4F7E - chains A and B; structure by X-ray diffraction, 2.40 A resolution.

[Chain A]
Protein: CD1D antigen, d polypeptide
Organism: Bos taurus
UniProtKB: A1L565 (A1L565_BOVIN); residues 1-277 here correspond to UniProt positions 129-405 (UniProt number = residue number + 128)
Sequence (283 residues; row label = number of the first residue in the row):
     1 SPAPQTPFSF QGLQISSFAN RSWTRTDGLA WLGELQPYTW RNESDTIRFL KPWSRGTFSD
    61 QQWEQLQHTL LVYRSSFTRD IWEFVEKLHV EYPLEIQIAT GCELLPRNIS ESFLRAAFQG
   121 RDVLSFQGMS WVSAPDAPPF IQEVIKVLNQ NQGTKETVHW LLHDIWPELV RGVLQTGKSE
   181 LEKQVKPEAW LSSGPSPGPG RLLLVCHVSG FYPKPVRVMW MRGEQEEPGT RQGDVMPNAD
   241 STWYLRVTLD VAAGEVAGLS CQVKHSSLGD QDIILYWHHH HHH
Disordered / not traced: 1-7, 279-283
Sequence notes: expression tag (278-283)
Disulfide bonds: Cys206-Cys261
Glycans and other covalent adducts: N-acetylglucosamine (NAG) linked to Asn20, Asn42
Residues lining bound ligands: 0SH (N-[(2S,3S,4R)-1-(alpha-D-galactopyranosyloxy)-3,4-dihydroxyoctadecan-2-yl]hexadecanamide): Gly12, Leu13, Gln14, Gly28, Leu29, Ala30, Tyr38, Trp40, Ile47, Thr69, Leu70, Val72, Tyr73, Ser76, Phe77, Arg79, Asp80, Ile81, Phe84, Val85, Val90, Leu94, Ile96, Ile98, Thr100, Leu114, Ala116, Phe118, Val123, Leu124, Trp131, Phe140, Ile141, Leu148, Asn151, Thr154, Thr157, Val158, Leu161
Reported in the primary citation:
  - post-translational modification sites: Asn20
  - conformationally variable residues (side-chain flip): Trp40
  - contacts within the chain: Thr100-Trp166
  - binding site for 0SH: Arg79, Asp80
  - mutagenesis - Q150A/N151D, N151D: unchanged signaling in response to 0SH

[Chain B]
Protein: Beta-2-microglobulin
Organism: Bos taurus
UniProtKB: P01888 (B2MG_BOVIN); residues 1-98 here correspond to UniProt positions 21-118 (UniProt number = residue number + 20)
Sequence (98 residues; each row starts with the number of its first residue):
     1 IQRPPKIQVY SRHPPEDGKP NYLNCYVYGF HPPQIEIDLL KNGEKIKSEQ SDLSFSKDWS
    61 FYLLSHAEFT PNSKDQYSCR VKHVTLEQPR IVKWDRDL
Disulfide bonds: Cys25-Cys79

[Interface between chain A and chain B]
Pairs across the interface (65; chain A residue first):
  Leu13(A) - Ser54(B)
  Leu13(A) - Phe55(B)  hydrophobic
  Gln14(A) - Phe55(B)
  Ile15(A) - Leu53(B)
  Ile15(A) - Phe55(B)  hydrophobic
  Ile15(A) - Phe61(B)  hydrophobic
  Ser17(A) - Pro33(B)
  Ser17(A) - Gln34(B)  hydrogen bond
  Leu29(A) - Leu53(B)
  Leu29(A) - Ser54(B)
  Trp31(A) - Ser54(B)  hydrogen bond
  Trp31(A) - Tyr62(B)
  Gln36(A) - Asp52(B)
  Thr39(A) - Asp52(B)  hydrogen bond
  Arg41(A) - Asp52(B)  salt bridge
  Glu95(A) - His31(B)
  Glu95(A) - Pro33(B)
  Glu95(A) - Gln34(B)  hydrogen bond
  Gln97(A) - His31(B)  hydrogen bond
  Gln97(A) - Phe55(B)
  Gln97(A) - Trp59(B)  hydrogen bond (side chain-backbone)
  Gln97(A) - Phe61(B)
  Ile98(A) - Phe55(B)
  Arg115(A) - Trp59(B)
  Ala116(A) - Trp59(B)
  Ala117(A) - Trp59(B)  hydrophobic
  Gln119(A) - Ile1(B)
  Gly120(A) - His31(B)
  Gly120(A) - Asp58(B)
  Gly120(A) - Trp59(B)
  Arg121(A) - Ile1(B)
  Asp122(A) - Trp59(B)  hydrogen bond
  Glu188(A) - His13(B)  salt bridge
  Glu188(A) - Pro14(B)
  Trp190(A) - His13(B)
  Trp190(A) - Pro14(B)  hydrophobic
  Trp190(A) - Pro15(B)
  Ser192(A) - Asp97(B)  hydrogen bond (side chain-backbone)
  Ser193(A) - Asp97(B)
  Pro195(A) - Asp95(B)
  Pro195(A) - Leu98(B)
  Val205(A) - Asp97(B)
  His207(A) - Asp97(B)
  His207(A) - Leu98(B)
  Ser209(A) - Arg12(B)  hydrogen bond (side chain-backbone)
  Gly210(A) - Arg12(B)
  Asp234(A) - Tyr28(B)  hydrogen bond
  Met236(A) - Gln8(B)
  Met236(A) - Tyr10(B)
  Met236(A) - Tyr26(B)  hydrophobic
  Pro237(A) - Tyr10(B)  hydrogen bond (backbone-side chain)
  Pro237(A) - Tyr26(B)  hydrophobic
  Pro237(A) - Leu64(B)
  Asn238(A) - Tyr10(B)
  Asn238(A) - Arg12(B)
  Asn238(A) - Asn24(B)  hydrogen bond
  Asn238(A) - Leu64(B)
  Ala239(A) - Leu64(B)
  Ala239(A) - His66(B)
  Asp240(A) - Arg12(B)  salt bridge
  Thr242(A) - Arg12(B)  hydrogen bond
  Tyr244(A) - Tyr10(B)  hydrophobic
  Tyr244(A) - Ser11(B)
  Tyr244(A) - Leu98(B)
  Arg246(A) - Leu98(B)
Other interface residues (no listed pair), chain A (41 interface residues in all): Ala99, Gly194, Leu203, Thr248
Other interface residues (no listed pair), chain B (28 interface residues in all): Pro32

[Overview]
41 residues of chain A face 28 of chain B across their interface; the contacts include 13 hydrogen bonds and 3
salt bridges. Among the polar pairs are Arg41(A)-Asp52(B), Glu188(A)-His13(B) and Asp240(A)-Arg12(B). The
paper reports a binding site for 0SH at Arg79(A) and Asp80(A); Q150A/N151D and N151D of chain A leave
signaling in response to 0SH unchanged.
Chain A is CD1D antigen, d polypeptide and chain B is Beta-2-microglobulin, both from Bos taurus; the
structure, Crystal structure of bovine CD1d with bound C16:0-alpha-galactosyl ceramide, was determined by
X-ray diffraction (same publication as 4F7C).
